Entry 1JPW (X-ray diffraction, 2.50 A resolution); this record covers chains A and D.

# Chain A
Name: Beta-catenin
Source organism: Homo sapiens
UniProtKB: P35222 (CTNB1_HUMAN); residues 131-670 here = UniProt positions 131-670
Amino-acid sequence (540 residues; row label = number of the first residue in the row):
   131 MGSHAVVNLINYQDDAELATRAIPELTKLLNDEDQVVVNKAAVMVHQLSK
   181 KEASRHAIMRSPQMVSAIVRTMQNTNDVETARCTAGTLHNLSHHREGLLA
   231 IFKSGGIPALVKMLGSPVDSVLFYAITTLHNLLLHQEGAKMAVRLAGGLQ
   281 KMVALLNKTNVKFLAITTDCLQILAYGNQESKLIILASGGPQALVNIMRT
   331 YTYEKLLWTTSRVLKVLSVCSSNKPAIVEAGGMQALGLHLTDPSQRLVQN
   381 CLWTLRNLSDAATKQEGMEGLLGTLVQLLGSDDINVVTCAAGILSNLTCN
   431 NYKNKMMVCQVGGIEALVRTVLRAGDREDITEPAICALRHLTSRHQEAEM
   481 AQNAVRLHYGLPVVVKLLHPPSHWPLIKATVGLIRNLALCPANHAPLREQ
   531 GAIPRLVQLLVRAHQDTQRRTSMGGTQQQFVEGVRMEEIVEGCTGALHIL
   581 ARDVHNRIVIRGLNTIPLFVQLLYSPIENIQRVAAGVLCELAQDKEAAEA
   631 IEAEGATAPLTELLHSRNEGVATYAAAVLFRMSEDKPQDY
Not modelled in the structure: 131-150, 550-559, 663-670
Construct notes: conflict Gly-132 (Leu in P35222), Ser-133 (Lys in P35222)
UniProt features mapped onto this chain:
  - region: Leu-156 to Leu-178 (Interaction with BCL9)
  - modified residue: Tyr-142 (Phosphotyrosine), Ser-191 (Phosphoserine), Ser-246 (Phosphoserine), Tyr-331 (Phosphotyrosine), Tyr-333 (Phosphotyrosine), Ser-552 (Phosphoserine), Thr-556 (Microbial infection: Phosphothreonine), Cys-619 (S-nitrosocysteine)
  - natural variant: Lys-292 (K292N: Found in a patient with features of osteopathia striata cranial sclerosis; uncertain significance), Leu-388 (L388P: In NEDSDV)
  - mutagenesis: Tyr-142 (Y142E: No effect on interaction with BCL9 and BCL9L), Leu-156 (L156A: Abolishes interaction with BCL9 but no effect on interaction with CDH3; when associated with A-159), Leu-159 (L159A: No effect on interaction with BCL9 and CDH3. Abolishes interaction with BCL9 but no effect on interaction with CDH3; when associated with A-156), Leu-178 (L178A: No effect on interaction with BCL9 and CDH3), Phe-253 (F253A: Abolishes or strongly reduces AXIN2 binding), His-260 (H260A: Abolishes or strongly reduces AXIN1 and AXIN2 binding. Strongly reduces phosphorylation and degradation; when associated with A-386 and A-383), Lys-292 (K292A: Abolishes or strongly reduces AXIN1 and AXIN2 binding), Lys-312 (K312E: Abolishes TCF7L2 binding), Tyr-333 (Y333F: Abolished phosphorylation by SRC and interaction with isoform M2 of PKM (PKM2)), Lys-345 (K345A: Abolishes APC binding), Trp-383 (W383A: Abolishes APC binding. Strongly reduces phosphorylation and degradation; when associated with A-260 and A-386), Arg-386 (R386A: Strongly reduces APC binding. Strongly reduces phosphorylation and degradation; when associated with A-260 and A-383), 7 further mutagenesis entries in UniProt

# Chain D
Name: transcription factor 7-like 2
Source organism: Homo sapiens
UniProtKB: Q9NQB0 (TF7L2_HUMAN); numbering as in UniProt (aligned over 6-54)
Amino-acid sequence (49 residues; numbered 6 to 54; the number before each row is that of its first residue):
     6 GSGGDDLGANDELISFKDEGEQEEKSSENSSAERDLADVKSSLVNESET
Not modelled in the structure: 6-12, 26-39, 51-54
Construct notes: conflict Ser-7 (Gly in Q9NQB0)
UniProt features mapped onto this chain:
  - cross-link: Lys-22 (Glycyl lysine isopeptide (Lys-Gly) (interchain with G-Cter in SUMO2))
  - mutagenesis: Asp-10 to Asp-11 (Reduces CTNNB1 binding), Asp-16 (D16A: Abolishes CTNNB1 binding), Glu-17 (E17A: Reduces CTNNB1 binding), Ile-19 (I19A: Reduces transcription activation), Phe-21 (F21A: Reduces transcription activation), Asp-23 to Glu-24 (Reduces CTNNB1 binding), Glu-24 (E24A: Reduces CTNNB1 binding, and abolishes CTNNB1 binding; when associated with A-26; A-28 and A-29), Glu-26 (E26A: Abolishes CTNNB1 binding; when associated with A-24; A-28 and A-29), Glu-28 (E28A: Abolishes CTNNB1 binding; when associated with A-24; A-26 and A-29), Glu-29 (E29A: Reduces CTNNB1 binding, and abolishes CTNNB1 binding; when associated with A-24; A-26 and A-28), Leu-48 (L48A: Abolishes CTNNB1 binding)

# Interface between chain A and chain D
Contacting residue pairs - 54 pairs, chain A then chain D:
  His-219(A) with Val-49(D)
  Phe-253(A) with Leu-48(D)
  Tyr-254(A) with Val-49(D), hydrophobic
  Thr-257(A) with Lys-45(D)
  His-260(A) with Leu-41(D); Lys-45(D), hydrogen bond
  Asn-261(A) with Lys-45(D)
  Asn-290(A) with Leu-48(D)
  Lys-292(A) with Val-44(D); Ser-47(D), hydrogen bond
  Phe-293(A) with Leu-48(D), hydrophobic
  Ile-296(A) with Leu-41(D), hydrophobic; Val-44(D), hydrophobic; Lys-45(D)
  Asp-299(A) with Leu-41(D)
  Tyr-306(A) with Glu-24(D); Gly-25(D), hydrogen bond (side chain-backbone)
  Gly-307(A) with Glu-24(D), hydrogen bond (backbone-side chain)
  Lys-312(A) with Glu-24(D), salt bridge
  Tyr-333(A) with Val-44(D)
  Lys-335(A) with Asp-40(D), salt bridge; Val-44(D)
  Lys-345(A) with Asp-23(D); Glu-24(D), hydrogen bond (side chain-backbone); Gly-25(D)
  Val-346(A) with Glu-24(D)
  Val-349(A) with Lys-22(D); Glu-24(D)
  Arg-376(A) with Asp-40(D), salt bridge
  Trp-383(A) with Asp-23(D)
  Arg-386(A) with Phe-21(D)
  Asn-387(A) with Phe-21(D); Lys-22(D), hydrogen bond (side chain-backbone); Asp-23(D), hydrogen bond (side chain-backbone)
  Asp-390(A) with Leu-18(D); Ile-19(D); Ser-20(D)
  Thr-393(A) with Leu-18(D)
  Ser-425(A) with Ile-19(D)
  Asn-426(A) with Leu-18(D); Ile-19(D), hydrogen bond (side chain-backbone); Phe-21(D)
  Thr-428(A) with Asp-16(D)
  Cys-429(A) with Asp-16(D); Glu-17(D), hydrogen bond (side chain-backbone); Leu-18(D), hydrophobic
  Asn-430(A) with Ala-14(D); Asn-15(D), hydrogen bond (side chain-backbone); Asp-16(D), hydrogen bond (backbone-side chain)
  Lys-435(A) with Asp-16(D), salt bridge
  His-470(A) with Asp-16(D); Glu-17(D)
  Arg-474(A) with Asn-15(D), hydrogen bond
  Lys-508(A) with Glu-17(D), salt bridge
Interface residues without a listed pair, chain A (42 interface residues in all): Ala-295, Trp-338, Thr-339, Lys-354, Ser-389, Gly-422, Pro-463, Ser-473

# In short
42 residues of chain A and 19 residues of chain D are in contact; the contacts include 12 hydrogen bonds and 5
salt bridges. Among the polar pairs are Lys-312(A)/Glu-24(D), Lys-335(A)/Asp-40(D) and Arg-376(A)/Asp-40(D).
Here chain A is Beta-catenin and chain D is transcription factor 7-like 2, both from Homo sapiens. Entry 1JPW
(Crystal Structure of a Human Tcf-4 / beta-Catenin Complex) was determined by X-ray diffraction.
